PDB entry 7Z0O | electron microscopy, 2.80 A resolution | chains C and T of the 10 polymer chains in the assembly

[Chain C]
Protein: Histone H3
Organism: Saccharomyces cerevisiae
Reference sequence: P61830 (H3_YEAST); residues 1-136 here = UniProt positions 1-136
Sequence (136 residues; each row starts with the number of its first residue):
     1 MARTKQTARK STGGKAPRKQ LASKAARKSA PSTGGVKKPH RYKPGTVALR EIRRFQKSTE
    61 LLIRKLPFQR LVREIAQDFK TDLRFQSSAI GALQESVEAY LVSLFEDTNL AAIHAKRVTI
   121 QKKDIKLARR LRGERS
Unresolved in the structure: 1-37, 135-136
Curated features (UniProtKB/Swiss-Prot):
  - modified residue: Lys5 (N6,N6,N6-trimethyllysine), Lys10 (N6-acetyllysine), Ser11 (Phosphoserine), Lys15 (N6,N6-dimethyllysine), Lys19 (N6-acetyllysine), Lys24 (N6-acetyllysine), Lys28 (N6,N6,N6-trimethyllysine), Lys37 (N6,N6,N6-trimethyllysine), Lys38 (N6-acetyllysine), Lys57 (N6-acetyllysine), Lys65 (N6-acetyllysine), Lys80 (N6,N6,N6-trimethyllysine)
  - mutagenesis: Ser11 (S11A: Impairs histone H3 phosphorylation and reduces transcription of some GCN5 regulated genes), Arg53 (R53A/K/Q: Lethal), Lys57 (K57A/Q/R: Increases sensitivity to genotoxic agents inducing DNA breaks during replication), Lys80 (K80A/P/Q: Compromises telomeric silencing), Thr119 (T119A/E: Lethal)

[Chain T]
Molecule: Template DNA
Sequence (151 nucleotides; each row starts with the number of its first residue):
    40 ATGACTAAAC CCCCCCTCCC ATTACAAACT AAAATCTTAC TTTTATTTTC TTTTGCCCTC
   100 TCTGTCGCTC TGCCTTAACT ACGTATTTCT CGCCGAGAAA AACTTCAATT TAAGCTATTC
   160 TCCAAAAATC TTAGCGTATA TTTTTTTTTT C
Unresolved in the structure: 40-51, 91-190

[Interface between chain C and chain T]
Contacting residue pairs (13; chain C residue first):
  Pro39(C) - DT85(T)  phosphate contact
  His40(C) - DA84(T)  sugar contact
  His40(C) - DT85(T)  hydrogen bond to the phosphate
  Arg41(C) - DA84(T)  phosphate contact
  Tyr42(C) - DA84(T)  hydrogen bond to the phosphate
  Tyr42(C) - DT85(T)  phosphate contact
  Lys43(C) - DT83(T)  salt bridge to the phosphate
  Lys43(C) - DA84(T)  hydrogen bond to the phosphate
  Arg50(C) - DT74(T)  salt bridge to the phosphate
  Arg50(C) - DC75(T)  base contact
  Arg53(C) - DA73(T)  phosphate contact
  Arg53(C) - DT74(T)  salt bridge to the phosphate
  Arg54(C) - DC75(T)  salt bridge to the phosphate
Other interface residues (no listed pair), chain C (9 interface residues in all): Lys38
Other interface residues (no listed pair), chain T (7 interface residues in all): DT86

[In short]
Chain C and chain T form an interface of 9 and 7 residues respectively, with 3 hydrogen bonds and 4 salt
bridges. Among the polar pairs are His40(C)-DT85(T), Tyr42(C)-DA84(T) and Lys43(C)-DA84(T). UniProt lists 5
mutagenesis sites on chain C.
Here chain C is Histone H3 (Saccharomyces cerevisiae) and chain T is Template DNA. Entry 7Z0O (Structure of
transcription factor UAF in complex with TBP and 35S rRNA promoter DNA) was determined by electron microscopy.
